Entry 8RHL (X-ray diffraction, 3.20 A resolution); this record covers chains E and F of the 32 polymer chains in the assembly.

# Chain E
Protein: Proteasome subunit alpha type-6
Organism: Saccharomyces cerevisiae
Reference sequence: P40302 (PSA6_YEAST); residues 0-233 here correspond to UniProt positions 1-234 (UniProt number = residue number + 1)
Chain sequence (234 residues; numbered 0 to 233; the number before each row is that of its first residue; numbering starts at 0):
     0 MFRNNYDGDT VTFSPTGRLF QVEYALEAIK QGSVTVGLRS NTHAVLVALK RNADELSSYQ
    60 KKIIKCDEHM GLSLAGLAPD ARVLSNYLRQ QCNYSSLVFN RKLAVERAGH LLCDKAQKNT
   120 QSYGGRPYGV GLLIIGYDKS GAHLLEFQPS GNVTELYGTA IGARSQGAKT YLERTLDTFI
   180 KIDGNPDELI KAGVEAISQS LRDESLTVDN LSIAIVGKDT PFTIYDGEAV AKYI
Disordered / not traced: 0-2
Swiss-Prot annotation at these positions:
  - modified residue: Ser13 (Phosphoserine)
  - cross-link: Lys190 (Glycyl lysine isopeptide (Lys-Gly) (interchain with G-Cter in ubiquitin))

# Chain F
Protein: Probable proteasome subunit alpha type-7
Organism: Saccharomyces cerevisiae
Reference sequence: P21242 (PSA7_YEAST); residues -3 to 284 here correspond to UniProt positions 1-288 (UniProt number = residue number + 4)
Chain sequence (288 residues; each row starts with the number of its first residue; numbers below 1 keep their minus sign (Met-3 is residue -3)):
    -3 MTSIGTGYDL SNSVFSPDGR NFQVEYAVKA VENGTTSIGI KCNDGVVFAV EKLITSKLLV
    57 PQKNVKIQVV DRHIGCVYSG LIPDGRHLVN RGREEAASFK KLYKTPIPIP AFADRLGQYV
   117 QAHTLYNSVR PFGVSTIFGG VDKNGAHLYM LEPSGSYWGY KGAATGKGRQ SAKAELEKLV
   177 DHHPEGLSAR EAVKQAAKII YLAHEDNKEK DFELEISWCS LSETNGLHKF VKGDLLQEAI
   237 DFAQKEINGD DDEDEDDSDN VMSSDDENAP VATNANATTD QEGDIHLE
Disordered / not traced: -3 to 1, 245-284
Swiss-Prot annotation at these positions:
  - modified residue: Thr-2 (N-acetylthreonine)

# Chain E / chain F interface
Pairs across the interface (62; chain E residue first):
  Asn4(E) - Leu6(F)
  Tyr5(E) - Asp5(F)  hydrogen bond
  Tyr5(E) - Leu6(F)  hydrophobic
  Thr9(E) - Arg126(F)
  Val10(E) - Gln19(F)
  Val10(E) - Asn123(F)
  Val10(E) - Ser124(F)
  Val10(E) - Val125(F)
  Val10(E) - Arg126(F)
  Thr11(E) - Leu6(F)
  Thr11(E) - Gln19(F)
  Phe12(E) - Gln19(F)  hydrogen bond (backbone-side chain)
  Phe12(E) - Tyr22(F)
  Phe12(E) - Ala23(F)  hydrophobic
  Phe12(E) - Leu77(F)  hydrophobic
  Phe12(E) - Arg126(F)
  Phe12(E) - Pro127(F)
  Ser13(E) - Tyr22(F)
  Pro14(E) - Tyr22(F)  hydrophobic
  Pro14(E) - Lys25(F)
  Thr15(E) - Lys25(F)
  Gly16(E) - Tyr22(F)
  Gly16(E) - Ala26(F)
  Leu18(E) - Leu77(F)  hydrophobic
  Leu18(E) - Arg126(F)
  Glu105(E) - Lys59(F)
  His109(E) - Arg82(F)
  Cys112(E) - Arg82(F)
  Asp113(E) - Arg82(F)  salt bridge
  Asp113(E) - Asn86(F)
  Gln116(E) - Pro79(F)
  Gln116(E) - Asp80(F)
  Gln116(E) - His83(F)  hydrogen bond
  Thr119(E) - Arg126(F)  hydrogen bond (backbone-side chain)
  Gln120(E) - His119(F)
  Gln120(E) - Val125(F)
  Gln120(E) - Arg126(F)  hydrogen bond (backbone-backbone)
  Gln120(E) - Phe128(F)
  Ser121(E) - Ser124(F)
  Tyr122(E) - Ser124(F)  hydrogen bond (backbone-backbone)
  Ser149(E) - Pro79(F)
  Gly150(E) - Pro79(F)
  Asn151(E) - Ile78(F)
  Asn151(E) - Pro79(F)
  Thr153(E) - Leu55(F)
  Thr153(E) - Asn60(F)
  Glu154(E) - Val56(F)
  Glu154(E) - Lys59(F)
  Glu154(E) - Asn60(F)  hydrogen bond (backbone-side chain)
  Leu155(E) - Leu54(F)
  Leu155(E) - Leu55(F)  hydrophobic
  Leu155(E) - Val56(F)
  Tyr156(E) - Leu54(F)  hydrogen bond (backbone-backbone)
  Tyr156(E) - Leu55(F)
  Tyr156(E) - Val56(F)
  Tyr156(E) - Pro57(F)
  Gly157(E) - Leu54(F)
  Lys168(E) - Leu54(F)
  Leu171(E) - Leu54(F)
  Glu172(E) - Ser52(F)  hydrogen bond
  Glu172(E) - Lys53(F)  hydrogen bond (side chain-backbone)
  Leu175(E) - Lys53(F)
Interface residues without a listed pair, chain E (35 interface residues in all): Arg38, Lys117, His142
Interface residues without a listed pair, chain F (30 interface residues in all): Gly129

# Summary
Chain E and chain F form an interface of 35 and 30 residues respectively, with 10 hydrogen bonds and 1 salt
bridge. Polar pairs include Asp113(E)-Arg82(F), Tyr5(E)-Asp5(F) and Phe12(E)-Gln19(F).
Chain E is Proteasome subunit alpha type-6 and chain F is Probable proteasome subunit alpha type-7, both from
Saccharomyces cerevisiae; the structure, Yeast 20S proteasome in complex with a linear biarylether epoxyketone
(compound 15a), was determined by X-ray diffraction, deposited together with 8RHJ and 8RHK.
